5LR8 - chain A; structure by X-ray diffraction, 2.70 A resolution.

Chain A:
Molecule: Alpha-1,4 glucan phosphorylase
From: Hordeum vulgare var. distichum
Notes: EC 2.4.1.1
UniProt: F2E0G2 (F2E0G2_HORVD); numbering as in UniProt (aligned over 44-968)
Sequence (938 residues; numbered 43 to 980; the number before each row is that of its first residue):
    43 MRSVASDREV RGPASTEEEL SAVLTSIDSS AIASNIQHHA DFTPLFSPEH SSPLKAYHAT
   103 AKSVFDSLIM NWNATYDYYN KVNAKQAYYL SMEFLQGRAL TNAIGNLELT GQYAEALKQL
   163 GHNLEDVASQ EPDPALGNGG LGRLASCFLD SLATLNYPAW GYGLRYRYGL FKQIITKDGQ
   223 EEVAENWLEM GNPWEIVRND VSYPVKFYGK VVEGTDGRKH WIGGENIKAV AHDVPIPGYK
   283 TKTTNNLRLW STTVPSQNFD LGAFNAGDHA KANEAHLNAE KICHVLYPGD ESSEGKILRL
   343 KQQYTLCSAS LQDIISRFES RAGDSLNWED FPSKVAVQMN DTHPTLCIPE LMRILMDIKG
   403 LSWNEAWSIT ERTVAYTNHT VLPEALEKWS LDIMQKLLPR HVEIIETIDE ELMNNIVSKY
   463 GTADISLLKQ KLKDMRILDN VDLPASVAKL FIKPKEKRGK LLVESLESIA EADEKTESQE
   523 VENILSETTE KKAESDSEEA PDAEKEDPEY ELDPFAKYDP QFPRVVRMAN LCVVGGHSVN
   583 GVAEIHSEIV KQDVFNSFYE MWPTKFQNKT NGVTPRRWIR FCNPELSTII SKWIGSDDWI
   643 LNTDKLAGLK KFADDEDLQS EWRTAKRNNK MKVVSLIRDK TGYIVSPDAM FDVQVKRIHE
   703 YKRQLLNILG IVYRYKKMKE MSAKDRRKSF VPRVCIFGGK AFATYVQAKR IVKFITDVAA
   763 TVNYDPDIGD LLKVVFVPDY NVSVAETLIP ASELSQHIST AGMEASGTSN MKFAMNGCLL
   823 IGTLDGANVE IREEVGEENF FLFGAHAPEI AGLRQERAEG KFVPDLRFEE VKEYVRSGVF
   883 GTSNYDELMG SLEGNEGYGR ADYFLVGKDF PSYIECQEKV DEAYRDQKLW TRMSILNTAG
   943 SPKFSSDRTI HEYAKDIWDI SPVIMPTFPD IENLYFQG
Not modelled in the structure: 43-67, 496-552, 969-980
Glycans and other covalent adducts: pyridoxal phosphate (PLP) linked to Lys-814
Differences from the reference sequence: initiating methionine (43); expression tag (969-980)
Small-molecule neighbours: pyridoxal phosphate (PLP): Leu-137, Asn-180, Gly-181, Gly-182, Arg-185, Trp-620, Val-697, Lys-698, Lys-704, Tyr-782, Asn-783, Val-784, Ala-787, Gly-809, Thr-810, Ser-811, Asn-812
What the authors report for this chain:
  - binding site for pyridoxal phosphate: Lys-814
  - mutagenesis - D383A: abolished catalytic activity

Summary:
Covalently linked pyridoxal phosphate: at Lys-814. The paper reports a binding site for pyridoxal phosphate at
Lys-814; D383A abolishes catalytic activity.
Chain A is Alpha-1,4 glucan phosphorylase (Hordeum vulgare var. distichum); the structure, Structure of
plastidial phosphorylase Pho1 from Barley, was determined by X-ray diffraction, deposited together with 5LRA
and 5LRB.
